PDB entry 6SOF | electron microscopy, 4.30 A resolution (low resolution: residue-level contacts below are approximate; hydrogen-bond / salt-bridge calls are withheld) | chains C and L of the 12 polymer chains in the assembly

Chain C:
Molecule: Insulin receptor
Organism: Homo sapiens
Notes: EC 2.7.10.1
Reference sequence: P06213 (INSR_HUMAN), isoform P06213-2; residues 1-719 here correspond to UniProt positions 28-746 (UniProt number = residue number + 27)
Sequence (719 residues; numbered 1 to 719; the number before each row is that of its first residue):
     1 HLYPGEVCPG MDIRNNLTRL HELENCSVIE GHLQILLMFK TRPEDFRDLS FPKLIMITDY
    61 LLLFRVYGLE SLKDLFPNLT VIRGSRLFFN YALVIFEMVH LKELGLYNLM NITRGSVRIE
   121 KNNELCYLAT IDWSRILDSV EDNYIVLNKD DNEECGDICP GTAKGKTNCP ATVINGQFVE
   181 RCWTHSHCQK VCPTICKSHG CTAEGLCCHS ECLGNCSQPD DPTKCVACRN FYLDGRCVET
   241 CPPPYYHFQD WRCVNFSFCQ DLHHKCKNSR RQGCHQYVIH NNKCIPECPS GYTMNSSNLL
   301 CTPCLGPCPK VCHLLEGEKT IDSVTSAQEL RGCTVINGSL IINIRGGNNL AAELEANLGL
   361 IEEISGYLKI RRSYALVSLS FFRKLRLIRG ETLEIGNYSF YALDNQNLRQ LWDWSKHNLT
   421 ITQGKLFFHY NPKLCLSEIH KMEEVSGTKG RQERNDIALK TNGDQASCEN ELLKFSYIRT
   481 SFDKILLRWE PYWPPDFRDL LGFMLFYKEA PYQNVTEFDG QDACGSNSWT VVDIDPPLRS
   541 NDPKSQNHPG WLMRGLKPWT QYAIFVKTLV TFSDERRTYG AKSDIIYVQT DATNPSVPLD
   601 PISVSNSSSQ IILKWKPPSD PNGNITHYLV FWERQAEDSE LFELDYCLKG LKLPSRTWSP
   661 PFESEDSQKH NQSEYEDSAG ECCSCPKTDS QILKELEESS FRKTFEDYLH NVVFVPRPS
UniProt features mapped onto this chain:
  - region: E706 to F714 (Insulin-binding)
  - site: F39 (Insulin-binding)
  - modified residue: S373 (Phosphoserine), Y374 (Phosphotyrosine), S380 (Phosphoserine)
  - glycosylation (N-linked (GlcNAc...) asparagine): N16, N25, N78, N111, N215, N255, N295, N337, N397, N418, N514, N606, N624, N671
Cystine bridges: C8-C26, C126-C155, C159-C182, C192-C201, C196-C207, C208-C216, C212-C225, C228-C237, C241-C253, C259-C284, C266-C274, C288-C301, C304-C308, C312-C333, C435-C468, C682-C685
What the authors report for this chain:
  - self-association interface (contacts with another copy of this molecule): Y646 to K649

Chain L:
Molecule: Insulin
Organism: Homo sapiens
Reference sequence: P01308 (INS_HUMAN); residues 1-30 here correspond to UniProt positions 25-54 (UniProt number = residue number + 24)
Sequence (30 residues; each row starts with the number of its first residue):
     1 FVNQHLCGSH LVEALYLVCG ERGFFYTPKT

Interface between chain C and chain L:
Residue-residue contacts - 26 pairs, chain C then chain L:
  R479(C) - L17(L)
  T480(C) - L17(L)
  S481(C) - L17(L)
  F482(C) - E13(L)
  K484(C) - H10(L)
  K484(C) - E13(L)
  K484(C) - A14(L)
  K484(C) - L17(L)
  R488(C) - R22(L)
  R554(C) - F1(L)
  R554(C) - V2(L)
  R554(C) - L6(L)
  E674(C) - G8(L)
  E674(C) - H10(L)
  E676(C) - Q4(L)
  D677(C) - F1(L)
  D677(C) - N3(L)
  D677(C) - Q4(L)
  D677(C) - H5(L)
  D677(C) - L6(L)
  D677(C) - C7(L)
  S678(C) - F1(L)
  A679(C) - Q4(L)
  G680(C) - N3(L)
  G680(C) - Q4(L)
  E681(C) - F1(L)
Interface residues without a listed pair, chain C (17 interface residues in all): D483, L486, W551
Interface residues without a listed pair, chain L (15 interface residues in all): S9, V18

Overview:
Chain C and chain L form an interface of 17 and 15 residues respectively. The paper reports a self-association
interface involving Y646(C).
Chain C is Insulin receptor and chain L is Insulin, both from Homo sapiens; the structure, human insulin
receptor ectodomain bound by 4 insulin, was determined by electron microscopy.
